Entry 3LH0 (X-ray diffraction, 1.90 A resolution); this record covers chains A and B.

== Chain A ==
Protein: Tumor suppressor p53-binding protein 1
Source organism: Homo sapiens
Notes: fragment: tandem tudor domains (resiudes 1484-1603)
UniProt: Q12888 (TP53B_HUMAN); numbering as in UniProt (aligned over 1484-1603)
Chain sequence (125 residues; row label = number of the first residue in the row):
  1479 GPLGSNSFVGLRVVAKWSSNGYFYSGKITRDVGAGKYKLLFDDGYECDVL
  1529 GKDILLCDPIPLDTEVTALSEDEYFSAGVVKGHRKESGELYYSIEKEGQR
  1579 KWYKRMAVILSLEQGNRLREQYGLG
Disordered / not traced: 1479-1483
Construct notes: expression tag (1479-1483)
UniProt features mapped onto this chain:
  - region: Trp1495 to Tyr1523 (Interaction with dimethylated histone H4)
  - cross-link: Lys1563 (Glycyl lysine isopeptide (Lys-Gly) (interchain with G-Cter in SUMO1))

== Chain B ==
Protein: DIMETHYLATED p53 LYSINE 372 PEPTIDE
Chain sequence (11 residues; numbered 367 to 377; the number before each row is that of its first residue):
   367 SHLKSKKGQST
Disordered / not traced: 367-371, 373-377
Modified positions: Lys372 (n-dimethyl-lysine; MLY)
What the authors report for this chain:
  - post-translational modification sites: Lys372 (citing earlier work)

== Chain A / chain B interface ==
Contacting residue pairs (4):
  Trp1495(A) - Lys372(B)
  Tyr1502(A) - Lys372(B)
  Asp1521(A) - Lys372(B)
  Tyr1523(A) - Lys372(B)
Other interface residues (no listed pair), chain A (5 interface residues in all): Phe1519

== In short ==
5 residues of chain A face 1 of chain B across their interface. From the paper: a modification site at
Lys372(B).
Here chain A is Tumor suppressor p53-binding protein 1 (Homo sapiens) and chain B is DIMETHYLATED p53 LYSINE
372 PEPTIDE. Entry 3LH0 (Crystal structure of the 53BP1 tandem tudor domain in complex with p53K372me2) was
determined by X-ray diffraction together with 3LGF and 3LGL from the same study.
